2B8K - chains A and B of the 12 polymer chains in the assembly; structure by X-ray diffraction, 4.15 A resolution (low resolution: residue-level contacts below are approximate; hydrogen-bond / salt-bridge calls are withheld).

# Chain A
Protein: DNA-directed RNA polymerase II largest subunit
Organism: Saccharomyces cerevisiae
Notes: EC 2.7.7.6
UniProtKB: P04050 (RPB1_YEAST); residues 1-1733 here = UniProt positions 1-1733
Chain sequence (1733 residues; numbered 1 to 1733; the number before each row is that of its first residue):
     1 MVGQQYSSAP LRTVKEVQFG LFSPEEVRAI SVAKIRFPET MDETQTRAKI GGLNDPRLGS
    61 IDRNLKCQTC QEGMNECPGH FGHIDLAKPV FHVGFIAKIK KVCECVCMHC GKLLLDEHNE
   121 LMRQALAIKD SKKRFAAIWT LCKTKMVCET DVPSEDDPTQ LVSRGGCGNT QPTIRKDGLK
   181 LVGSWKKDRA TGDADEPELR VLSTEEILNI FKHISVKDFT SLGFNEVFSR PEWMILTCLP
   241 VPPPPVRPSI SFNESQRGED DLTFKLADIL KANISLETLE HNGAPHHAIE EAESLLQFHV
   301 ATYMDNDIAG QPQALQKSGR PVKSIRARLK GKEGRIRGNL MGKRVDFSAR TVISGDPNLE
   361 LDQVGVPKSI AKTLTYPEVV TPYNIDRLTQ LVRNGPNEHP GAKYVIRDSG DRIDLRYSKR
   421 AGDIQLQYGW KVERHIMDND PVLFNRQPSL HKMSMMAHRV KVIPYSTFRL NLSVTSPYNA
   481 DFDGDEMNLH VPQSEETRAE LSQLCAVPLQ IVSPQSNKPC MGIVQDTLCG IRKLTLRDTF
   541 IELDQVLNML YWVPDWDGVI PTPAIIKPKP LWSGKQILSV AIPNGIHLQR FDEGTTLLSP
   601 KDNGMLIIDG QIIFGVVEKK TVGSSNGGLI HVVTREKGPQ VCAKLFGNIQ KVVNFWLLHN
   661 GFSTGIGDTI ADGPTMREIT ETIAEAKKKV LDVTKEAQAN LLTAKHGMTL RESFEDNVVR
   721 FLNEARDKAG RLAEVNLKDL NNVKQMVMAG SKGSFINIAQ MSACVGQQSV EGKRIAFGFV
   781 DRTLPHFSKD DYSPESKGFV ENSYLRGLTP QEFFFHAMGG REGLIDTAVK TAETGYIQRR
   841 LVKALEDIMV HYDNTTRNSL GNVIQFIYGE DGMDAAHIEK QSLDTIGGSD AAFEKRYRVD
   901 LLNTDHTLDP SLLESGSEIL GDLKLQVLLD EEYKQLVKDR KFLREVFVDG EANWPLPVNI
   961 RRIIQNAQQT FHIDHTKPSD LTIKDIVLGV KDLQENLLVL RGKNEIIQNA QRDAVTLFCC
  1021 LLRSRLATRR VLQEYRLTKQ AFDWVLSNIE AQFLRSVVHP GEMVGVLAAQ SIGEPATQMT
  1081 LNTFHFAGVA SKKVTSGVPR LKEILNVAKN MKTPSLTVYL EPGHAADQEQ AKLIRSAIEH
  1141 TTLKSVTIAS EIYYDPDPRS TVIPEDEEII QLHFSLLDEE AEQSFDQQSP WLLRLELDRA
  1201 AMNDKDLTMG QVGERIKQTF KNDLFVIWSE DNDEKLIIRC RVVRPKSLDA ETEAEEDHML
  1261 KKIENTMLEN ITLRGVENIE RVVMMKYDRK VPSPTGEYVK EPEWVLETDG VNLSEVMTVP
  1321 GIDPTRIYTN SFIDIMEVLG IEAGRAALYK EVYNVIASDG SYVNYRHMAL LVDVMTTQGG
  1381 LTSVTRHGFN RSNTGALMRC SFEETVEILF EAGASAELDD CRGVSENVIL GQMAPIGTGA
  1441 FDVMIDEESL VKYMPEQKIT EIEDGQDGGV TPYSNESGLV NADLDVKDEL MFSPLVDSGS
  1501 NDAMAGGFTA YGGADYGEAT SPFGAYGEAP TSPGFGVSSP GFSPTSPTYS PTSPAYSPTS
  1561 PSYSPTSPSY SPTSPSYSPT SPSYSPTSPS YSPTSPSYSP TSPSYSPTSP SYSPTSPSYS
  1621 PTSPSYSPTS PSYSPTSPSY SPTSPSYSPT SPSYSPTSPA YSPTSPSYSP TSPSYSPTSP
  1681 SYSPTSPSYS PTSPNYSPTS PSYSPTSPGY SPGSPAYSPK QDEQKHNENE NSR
Not modelled in the structure: 1, 187-194, 1082-1091, 1177-1186, 1244-1253, 1456-1733
Disulfide bonds: Cys67-Cys77
Bound ions: Zn2+ site 1: Cys67, His80; Zn2+ site 2: Cys148, Cys167
UniProt features mapped onto this chain:
  - region: Pro248 to Asp260 (Lid loop), Asn306 to Lys323 (Rudder loop), Pro810 to Glu822 (Bridging helix)
  - binding site (Zn(2+)): Cys67, Cys70, Cys77, His80, Cys107, Cys110, Cys148, Cys167
  - binding site (Mg(2+)): Asp481, Asp483, Asp485
  - modified residue: Thr1471 (Phosphothreonine)
  - cross-link (Glycyl lysine isopeptide (Lys-Gly)): Lys695 (interchain with G-Cter in ubiquitin), Lys1246 (interchain with G-Cter in ubiquitin), Lys1350 (interchain with G-Cter in ubiquitin)
  - natural variant: Ser1653 to Pro1659 (deletion: In strain: A364A)
  - mutagenesis: Lys1246 (K1246R: Impairs ubiquitination during transcription stress)

# Chain B
Protein: DNA-directed RNA polymerase II 140 kDa polypeptide
Organism: Saccharomyces cerevisiae
Notes: EC 2.7.7.6
UniProtKB: P08518 (RPB2_YEAST); numbering as in UniProt (aligned over 1-1224)
Chain sequence (1224 residues; row label = number of the first residue in the row):
     1 MSDLANSEKY YDEDPYGFED ESAPITAEDS WAVISAFFRE KGLVSQQLDS FNQFVDYTLQ
    61 DIICEDSTLI LEQLAQHTTE SDNISRKYEI SFGKIYVTKP MVNESDGVTH ALYPQEARLR
   121 NLTYSSGLFV DVKKRTYEAI DVPGRELKYE LIAEESEDDS ESGKVFIGRL PIMLRSKNCY
   181 LSEATESDLY KLKECPFDMG GYFIINGSEK VLIAQERSAG NIVQVFKKAA PSPISHVAEI
   241 RSALEKGSRF ISTLQVKLYG REGSSARTIK ATLPYIKQDI PIVIIFRALG IIPDGEILEH
   301 ICYDVNDWQM LEMLKPCVED GFVIQDRETA LDFIGRRGTA LGIKKEKRIQ YAKDILQKEF
   361 LPHITQLEGF ESRKAFFLGY MINRLLLCAL DRKDQDDRDH FGKKRLDLAG PLLAQLFKTL
   421 FKKLTKDIFR YMQRTVEEAH DFNMKLAINA KTITSGLKYA LATGNWGEQK KAMSSRAGVS
   481 QVLNRYTYSS TLSHLRRTNT PIGRDGKLAK PRQLHNTHWG LVCPAETPEG QACGLVKNLS
   541 LMSCISVGTD PMPIITFLSE WGMEPLEDYV PHQSPDATRV FVNGVWHGVH RNPARLMETL
   601 RTLRRKGDIN PEVSMIRDIR EKELKIFTDA GRVYRPLFIV EDDESLGHKE LKVRKGHIAK
   661 LMATEYQDIE GGFEDVEEYT WSSLLNEGLV EYIDAEEEES ILIAMQPEDL EPAEANEEND
   721 LDVDPAKRIR VSHHATTFTH CEIHPSMILG VAASIIPFPD HNQSPRNTYQ SAMGKQAMGV
   781 FLTNYNVRMD TMANILYYPQ KPLGTTRAME YLKFRELPAG QNAIVAIACY SGYNQEDSMI
   841 MNQSSIDRGL FRSLFFRSYM DQEKKYGMSI TETFEKPQRT NTLRMKHGTY DKLDDDGLIA
   901 PGVRVSGEDV IIGKTTPISP DEEELGQRTA YHSKRDASTP LRSTENGIVD QVLVTTNQDG
   961 LKFVKVRVRT TKIPQIGDKF ASRHGQKGTI GITYRREDMP FTAEGIVPDL IINPHAIPSR
  1021 MTVAHLIECL LSKVAALSGN EGDASPFTDI TVEGISKLLR EHGYQSRGFE VMYNGHTGKK
  1081 LMAQIFFGPT YYQRLRHMVD DKIHARARGP MQVLTRQPVE GRSRDGGLRF GEMERDCMIA
  1141 HGAASFLKER LMEASDAFRV HICGICGLMT VIAKLNHNQF ECKGCDNKID IYQIHIPYAA
  1201 KLLFQELMAM NITPRLYTDR SRDF
Not modelled in the structure: 1-19, 71-89, 135-163, 336-344, 503-508, 669-677, 716-721, 920-932
Bound ions: Zn2+ near Cys1185 (its only coordinating residue here)

# Interface between chain A and chain B
Contacting residue pairs (387):
  Val2(A) with Ala1157(B); Phe1158(B); Arg1159(B); His1195(B)
  Gln4(A) with Arg1159(B)
  Gln5(A) with Arg1159(B)
  Ser7(A) with His1161(B); Leu1175(B); Gln1193(B)
  Ser8(A) with Asn1178(B); Phe1180(B)
  Ala9(A) with His1161(B); Phe1180(B); Gln1193(B)
  Pro10(A) with Ile1191(B); Tyr1192(B); Gln1193(B)
  Leu11(A) with Gln1193(B); His1195(B)
  Arg12(A) with Tyr1192(B); Gln1193(B); Ile1194(B); Thr1218(B); Asp1219(B)
  Thr13(A) with Thr1218(B)
  Val14(A) with Leu1216(B); Tyr1217(B)
  Lys15(A) with Tyr1217(B); Thr1218(B); Arg1220(B)
  Glu16(A) with Arg1215(B); Tyr1217(B); Asp1219(B); Arg1220(B); Ser1221(B); Arg1222(B)
  Val17(A) with Arg1215(B)
  Gln18(A) with Thr1213(B); Pro1214(B); Arg1215(B)
  Phe19(A) with Thr1213(B)
  Gly20(A) with Ile1212(B); Thr1213(B)
  Leu21(A) with Asn1211(B); Ile1212(B); Thr1213(B)
  Phe22(A) with Asn1211(B); Thr1213(B)
  Glu26(A) with Cys1166(B); Leu1168(B); Arg1215(B)
  Ala29(A) with Gly1184(B)
  Ile30(A) with Leu1168(B); Thr1170(B); Lys1183(B)
  Gln68(A) with Ile1172(B)
  Thr69(A) with Lys1174(B)
  Gln71(A) with Asn1176(B)
  Glu72(A) with Lys1174(B); Leu1175(B); Asn1176(B)
  Met74(A) with Arg1116(B)
  Asn75(A) with Arg1116(B)
  Glu76(A) with Arg1159(B); Leu1175(B)
  Pro78(A) with Lys1201(B)
  Gly79(A) with Lys1201(B); Gln1205(B)
  Phe81(A) with Gln1205(B); Met1208(B); Ala1209(B)
  His92(A) with Met1210(B)
  Pro240(A) with Met1208(B); Ala1209(B); Asn1211(B)
  Pro242(A) with Ala1209(B)
  Pro245(A) with Leu1114(B); Tyr1198(B)
  Val246(A) with Leu1114(B); Leu1202(B); Gln1205(B); Glu1206(B)
  Pro248(A) with Leu1114(B)
  Asn253(A) with Arg884(B); Arg935(B)
  Glu254(A) with Arg935(B)
  Ser255(A) with Ile918(B); Arg935(B)
  Gln256(A) with Ile918(B)
  Tyr303(A) with Ala1209(B)
  Met304(A) with Met1210(B)
  Leu315(A) with Lys471(B); Ala472(B); Met473(B)
  Gly319(A) with Lys471(B); Ala472(B)
  Ile325(A) with Glu1206(B); Ala1209(B); Met1210(B)
  Arg328(A) with Glu1206(B)
  Leu329(A) with Leu1203(B); Glu1206(B); Met1210(B)
  Arg335(A) with Ala1199(B); Leu1202(B); Leu1203(B); Glu1206(B)
  Ile336(A) with Leu1203(B)
  Arg337(A) with Glu1132(B)
  Gly338(A) with Arg1129(B)
  Asn339(A) with Thr1115(B); Gln1117(B); Ala1199(B)
  Leu340(A) with Pro1197(B); Ala1199(B); Ala1200(B); Leu1203(B)
  Met341(A) with Glu1132(B); Arg1135(B)
  Gly342(A) with Arg1129(B); Phe1130(B); Gly1131(B)
  Lys343(A) with Gln1117(B); Arg1129(B); Phe1130(B); Leu1151(B); Ser1155(B); Asp1156(B); Pro1197(B)
  Arg344(A) with Gln1117(B); Pro1118(B); Val1119(B); Glu1120(B); Leu1128(B); Ser1155(B)
  Val345(A) with Gly1127(B); Leu1128(B); Phe1130(B); Arg1150(B); Ala1154(B)
  Asp346(A) with Arg1106(B); Arg1108(B); Met1111(B); Pro1118(B); Arg1150(B); Ala1154(B)
  Phe347(A) with Arg1106(B); Ala1107(B); Arg1150(B)
  Ser348(A) with Ala1105(B); Arg1106(B); Leu1128(B)
  Ala349(A) with His1104(B); Ala1105(B); Leu1128(B)
  Arg350(A) with Lys1102(B); Ile1103(B); His1104(B); Leu1128(B)
  Thr351(A) with Ile1103(B); His1104(B)
  Val352(A) with Val1099(B)
  Asp356(A) with Tyr833(B)
  Pro357(A) with Gly832(B); Tyr833(B)
  Asn358(A) with Tyr833(B)
  Ser369(A) with Ile1103(B)
  Ile370(A) with Ala1105(B)
  Thr373(A) with Ala1105(B); Arg1106(B)
  Leu374(A) with Arg1106(B)
  Arg412(A) with Arg1108(B)
  Glu433(A) with Arg1108(B)
  Leu443(A) with Phe1146(B)
  Gln447(A) with Glu1134(B)
  Ser449(A) with Met1133(B); Glu1134(B)
  His451(A) with Cys1137(B)
  Lys452(A) with Ala1140(B); His1141(B)
  Met455(A) with Glu1134(B); Met1138(B); His1141(B)
  Ser466(A) with Gln975(B); Val1099(B); Asp1100(B); Ile1103(B)
  Thr467(A) with Ile976(B); Gly977(B); Val1099(B)
  Arg469(A) with Gly991(B)
  Leu472(A) with Gln835(B)
  Thr475(A) with Glu836(B)
  Phe482(A) with Gln835(B); Glu836(B); Asp837(B); Ser838(B); Thr989(B)
  Asp483(A) with Asp837(B); Lys979(B); Lys987(B); Gly988(B); Thr989(B)
  Gly484(A) with Thr989(B)
  Glu486(A) with Lys1102(B)
  Asn488(A) with Leu1128(B)
  His490(A) with Arg1129(B); Phe1130(B); Arg1150(B)
  Val491(A) with Arg1150(B)
  Pro492(A) with Glu1149(B)
  Gln493(A) with Glu1149(B)
  Ser494(A) with Glu1149(B)
  Glu496(A) with Ser1145(B)
  Thr497(A) with Phe1146(B); Glu1149(B)
  Glu500(A) with Ala1143(B); Ala1144(B); Ser1145(B); Phe1146(B)
  Leu504(A) with His1141(B)
  Cys505(A) with Met1138(B); His1141(B)
  Gln510(A) with His1141(B)
  Val524(A) with Gln835(B)
  Gln525(A) with Gln835(B); Glu836(B); His1015(B)
  Asp526(A) with Cys829(B); Gly832(B); Gln835(B); Asn1013(B); His1015(B)
  Thr527(A) with Gln835(B)
  Cys529(A) with His1015(B)
  Gln545(A) with Lys1079(B)
  Leu658(A) with Tyr830(B); Ser831(B); Asn1074(B)
  His659(A) with Asn1074(B); Leu1081(B)
  Asn660(A) with Met1082(B); Ala1083(B)
  Phe662(A) with Ala828(B); Cys829(B); Pro1014(B)
  Ser663(A) with Ile827(B); Ala828(B); Pro1014(B); Gln1084(B); Ile1085(B); Phe1086(B)
  Thr664(A) with Ile827(B); Phe1086(B)
  Gly665(A) with Leu1026(B); Phe1069(B); Phe1086(B)
  Ile666(A) with Val1023(B); Leu1026(B); Ile1027(B); Arg1067(B); Phe1086(B)
  Asp668(A) with Phe1069(B)
  Ile670(A) with Arg1067(B)
  Thr680(A) with Ile729(B)
  Asn742(A) with Phe1069(B)
  Met746(A) with Pro1014(B); His1015(B); Pro1018(B)
  Ser751(A) with His1015(B)
  Lys752(A) with His1015(B)
  Gly753(A) with Pro1018(B)
  Asn757(A) with Pro1018(B); Ser1019(B); Met1021(B)
  Gln760(A) with Met1021(B)
  Met761(A) with Met1021(B); Val1023(B)
  Glu771(A) with Lys510(B)
  Ala776(A) with Asn516(B)
  Phe777(A) with Asn516(B)
  Gly778(A) with His400(B); His515(B); Asn516(B); Glu699(B)
  Phe779(A) with Asn516(B); Thr517(B); Glu698(B); Glu699(B)
  Val780(A) with Glu699(B)
  Arg782(A) with Glu698(B); Glu699(B); Ile701(B)
  Thr783(A) with Asn516(B)
  Leu784(A) with Trp519(B)
  Pro785(A) with Glu698(B); Ile701(B); Leu702(B); Ile703(B)
  His786(A) with Trp519(B); Leu702(B); Ile703(B); Met705(B); Glu742(B)
  Phe787(A) with Leu702(B)
  Lys789(A) with Arg620(B)
  Glu801(A) with Ile729(B)
  Asn802(A) with Arg728(B); Ile729(B)
  Tyr804(A) with His761(B); Asn762(B); Gln763(B)
  Leu805(A) with His761(B); Val1052(B)
  Arg806(A) with Lys727(B); Arg728(B); Ile729(B); His761(B)
  Gly807(A) with Arg728(B); Asp760(B); His761(B)
  Leu808(A) with Arg728(B); Asp760(B)
  Pro810(A) with Met705(B); Pro745(B); Phe1047(B)
  Phe813(A) with Pro759(B); Phe1047(B)
  Phe814(A) with His515(B); Trp519(B)
  His816(A) with Ser764(B)
  Ala817(A) with Leu514(B); Ser764(B)
  Met818(A) with Leu514(B); Asn516(B)
  Arg821(A) with Arg512(B); Pro524(B)
  Glu822(A) with Gln513(B)
  Leu824(A) with Pro765(B); Thr768(B); Tyr769(B)
  Ile825(A) with Gln513(B)
  Ala828(A) with Gly530(B)
  Gln838(A) with Met1133(B)
  Arg839(A) with Glu1132(B)
  Val842(A) with Asp1136(B)
  Lys843(A) with Arg1135(B)
  Glu846(A) with Arg1135(B)
  Met1063(A) with Ile1139(B)
  Val1066(A) with Asp1136(B); Ile1139(B)
  Gln1070(A) with Asp1136(B); Cys1137(B)
  Lys1144(A) with Glu262(B)
  Asn1265(A) with Gly263(B); Ser265(B)
  Glu1269(A) with Glu262(B); Gly263(B)
  Leu1409(A) with Leu1207(B); Ile1212(B)
  Phe1410(A) with Met1210(B); Ile1212(B)
  Leu1418(A) with Arg1222(B)
  Asp1420(A) with Arg1220(B); Arg1222(B)
  Arg1422(A) with Arg1220(B); Asp1223(B); Phe1224(B)
  Val1424(A) with Ile1139(B)
  Ser1425(A) with Arg1135(B)
  Val1428(A) with Leu1151(B)
  Ile1429(A) with Pro1197(B); Ala1200(B)
  Leu1430(A) with His1195(B); Ile1196(B); Pro1197(B)
  Gly1431(A) with Lys1148(B); Met1152(B); Pro1197(B)
  Met1433(A) with Ala1144(B); Ser1145(B)
  Ile1436(A) with Ile1139(B); Ala1144(B)
  Gly1437(A) with Gly1142(B)
  Thr1438(A) with Gly1142(B); Ala1144(B)
  Gly1439(A) with Ala1144(B)
Also at the interface, not in a pair above, chain A (216 interface residues in all): Tyr6, Val27, Cys70, His80, Trp233, Cys238, Pro243, Phe252, Ser318, Arg326, Ser354, Gly355, Thr375, Asn445, Met453, Tyr465, Asp481, Leu501, Leu657, Gly661, Gly667, Met676, Ser788, Glu795, Thr809, Gly820, Gly1413, Cys1421, Gln1432, Ala1434
Also at the interface, not in a pair above, chain B (199 interface residues in all): Ser264, His518, Thr527, Arg635, Ala695, Ser700, Pro725, Ala726, Arg730, Val731, Ala735, Ile748, Leu749, Asn767, Asn834, Ser919, Ile990, Leu1030, His1076, Lys1080, Leu1147, Val1171, Ala1173, Cys1185, Phe1204

# Overview
216 residues of chain A and 199 residues of chain B are in contact. Cys67(A) and His80(A) form the Zn2+ site
1. Cys148(A) and Cys167(A) coordinate Zn2+ site 2. From UniProt: 8 Zn2+-binding residues, 3 Mg2+-binding
residues and one mutagenesis site on chain A.
Chain A is DNA-directed RNA polymerase II largest subunit and chain B is DNA-directed RNA polymerase II 140
kDa polypeptide, both from Saccharomyces cerevisiae; the structure, 12-subunit RNA Polymerase II, was
determined by X-ray diffraction.
